Entry 3S6G (X-ray diffraction, 2.67 A resolution); this record covers chains X and Y of the 4 polymer chains in the assembly.

# Chain X (and Y)
Name: N-acetylglutamate kinase / N-acetylglutamate synthase
From: Maricaulis maris
Notes: EC 2.3.1.1, 2.7.2.8; chain Y of this document is another copy of the same molecule, construct and numbering; everything in this record applies to it too
UniProt: Q0ASS9 (Q0ASS9_MARMM); numbering as in UniProt (aligned over 1-440)
Amino-acid sequence (460 residues; numbered -19 to 440; the number before each row is that of its first residue; numbers below 1 keep their minus sign (Mse-19 is residue -19)):
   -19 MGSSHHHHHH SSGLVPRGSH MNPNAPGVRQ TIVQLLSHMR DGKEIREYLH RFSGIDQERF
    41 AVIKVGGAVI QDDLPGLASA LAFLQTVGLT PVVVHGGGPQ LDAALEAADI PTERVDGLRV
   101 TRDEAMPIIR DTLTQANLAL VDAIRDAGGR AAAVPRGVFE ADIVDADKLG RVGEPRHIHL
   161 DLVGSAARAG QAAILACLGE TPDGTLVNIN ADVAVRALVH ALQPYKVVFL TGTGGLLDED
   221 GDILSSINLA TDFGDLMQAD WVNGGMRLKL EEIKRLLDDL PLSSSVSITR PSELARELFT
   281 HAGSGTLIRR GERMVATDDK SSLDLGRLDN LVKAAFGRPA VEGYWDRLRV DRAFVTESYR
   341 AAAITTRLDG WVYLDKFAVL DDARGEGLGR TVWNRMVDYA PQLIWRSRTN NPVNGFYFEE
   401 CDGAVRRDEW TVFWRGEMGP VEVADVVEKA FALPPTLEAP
Disordered / not traced: -19 to 4, 440 (chain Y: -19 to 9, 32-39, 142-156)
Sequence notes: expression tag (-19 to 0); engineered mutation Mse106 (Ile in Q0ASS9), Mse294 (Ile in Q0ASS9), Mse376 (Leu in Q0ASS9)
Modified / non-standard residues: Mse-19, Mse1 (selenomethionine); Mse19, Mse106, Mse237, Mse246, Mse294, Mse376, Mse418 (selenomethionine; parent Met)
Ligand contacts: malonate ion (MLI): Glu399, Cys401, Asp402, Glu417
What the authors report for this chain:
  - self-association interface (contacts with another copy of this molecule); pairs are residue here / residue on that copy: Arg136-Glu180 (salt bridge)
  - binding site for coenzyme A: Asp402, Arg406, Arg407, Trp414, Glu417, Asp425, Glu428
  - catalytic residues: Ser387, Tyr397 (proposed by the authors, not directly observed)
  - catalytic residues: Asn391 (by similarity / conservation)
  - binding site for sulfate ion: Lys44, Gly47, Gly77 (by similarity / conservation)
  - allosteric site: Tyr28, Glu277 to Leu287 (proposed by the authors, not directly observed)

# How chain X and chain Y interact
Residue-residue contacts - 38 pairs, chain X then chain Y:
  Mse106(X) - Asp183(Y)
  Pro107(X) - Pro182(Y)
  Arg110(X) - Glu140(Y)  salt bridge
  Arg110(X) - His159(Y)
  Arg110(X) - Glu180(Y)  salt bridge
  Arg110(X) - Thr181(Y)
  Arg110(X) - Pro182(Y)  hydrogen bond (side chain-backbone)
  Leu118(X) - Asp161(Y)
  Leu118(X) - Leu162(Y)  hydrophobic
  Leu118(X) - Ser165(Y)
  Asp122(X) - Ser165(Y)
  Asp122(X) - Arg168(Y)  salt bridge
  Arg125(X) - Ser165(Y)  hydrogen bond (side chain-backbone)
  Arg125(X) - Ala169(Y)
  Arg125(X) - Gln171(Y)
  Arg130(X) - Arg130(Y)
  Arg136(X) - Arg136(Y)
  Arg136(X) - Gly137(Y)
  Arg136(X) - Glu180(Y)  salt bridge
  Glu140(X) - Arg110(Y)  salt bridge
  Arg151(X) - Asp183(Y)  salt bridge
  Leu162(X) - Leu118(Y)  hydrophobic
  Leu162(X) - Ala133(Y)  hydrophobic
  Ser165(X) - Leu118(Y)
  Ser165(X) - Asp122(Y)
  Ser165(X) - Arg125(Y)  hydrogen bond (backbone-side chain)
  Arg168(X) - Asp122(Y)  salt bridge
  Ala169(X) - Arg125(Y)
  Gln171(X) - Arg125(Y)
  Gln171(X) - Gln171(Y)
  Glu180(X) - Arg110(Y)  salt bridge
  Glu180(X) - Arg136(Y)  salt bridge
  Pro182(X) - Arg110(Y)  hydrogen bond (backbone-side chain)
  Gly184(X) - Arg136(Y)  hydrogen bond (backbone-side chain)
  Gly184(X) - Gly184(Y)
  Gly184(X) - Leu186(Y)
  Thr185(X) - Gly184(Y)
  Leu186(X) - Gly184(Y)  hydrogen bond (backbone-backbone)
Other interface residues (no listed pair), chain X (27 interface residues in all): Asp103, Thr114, Val121, Ala133, Pro135, Thr181, Asp183
Other interface residues (no listed pair), chain Y (26 interface residues in all): Mse106, Pro107, Val121, Thr185

# In short
Chain X and chain Y form an interface of 27 and 26 residues respectively; the contacts include 6 hydrogen
bonds and 9 salt bridges. Polar pairs include Arg110(X)-Glu140(Y), Arg110(X)-Glu180(Y) and
Asp122(X)-Arg168(Y). From the paper: catalytic residues Ser387(X), Tyr397(X) and Asn391(X); a binding site for
coenzyme A at Asp402(X), Arg406(X) and Arg407(X) among others.
Chain X and chain Y are both N-acetylglutamate kinase / N-acetylglutamate synthase (Maricaulis maris); the
structure, Crystal structures of Seleno-substituted mutant mmNAGS in space group P212121, was determined by
X-ray diffraction (same publication as 3S6H, 3S6K and 3S7Y).
